6X4X - chains A and B; structure by solution NMR.

# Chain A
Name: Insulin chain A
From: Homo sapiens
UniProt: P01308 (INS_HUMAN); residues 1-21 here correspond to UniProt positions 90-110 (UniProt number = residue number + 89)
Chain sequence (21 residues; each row starts with the number of its first residue):
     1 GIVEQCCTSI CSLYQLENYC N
Cystine bridges: C6-C11

# Chain B
Name: Insulin
From: Homo sapiens
UniProt: P01308 (INS_HUMAN); residues 22-51 here correspond to UniProt positions 25-54 (UniProt number = residue number + 3)
Chain sequence (30 residues; each row starts with the number of its first residue):
    22 FVNQHLCGSD LVEALYLVCG ERGYFYTKPT
Sequence notes: variant D31 (His34 in P01308), Y45 (Phe48 in P01308), K49 (Pro52 in P01308), P50 (Lys53 in P01308)

# Interface between chain A and chain B
Contacting residue pairs (32; chain A residue first):
  G1(A) - T51(B)
  I2(A) - L36(B)
  I2(A) - Y47(B)
  V3(A) - Y47(B)
  E4(A) - T51(B)
  C6(A) - H26(B)
  C6(A) - L27(B)
  C6(A) - L32(B)
  C7(A) - H26(B)
  C7(A) - L27(B)
  C7(A) - C28(B)  disulfide
  S9(A) - H26(B)
  I10(A) - N24(B)
  I10(A) - Q25(B)
  I10(A) - H26(B)
  L13(A) - F22(B)
  L13(A) - V39(B)
  L16(A) - L32(B)
  L16(A) - A35(B)
  L16(A) - L36(B)
  L16(A) - V39(B)
  E17(A) - V39(B)
  Y19(A) - L36(B)
  Y19(A) - Y45(B)
  Y19(A) - F46(B)
  C20(A) - C40(B)  disulfide
  C20(A) - R43(B)
  C20(A) - G44(B)
  C20(A) - Y45(B)
  N21(A) - C40(B)
  N21(A) - R43(B)
  N21(A) - G44(B)
Interface residues without a listed pair, chain A (15 interface residues in all): T8
Interface residues without a listed pair, chain B (18 interface residues in all): K49
Inter-chain disulfides: C7(A)-C28(B), C20(A)-C40(B)

# In short
15 residues of chain A and 18 residues of chain B are in contact; the contacts include 2 disulfide bonds.
Here chain A is Insulin chain A and chain B is Insulin, both from Homo sapiens. Entry 6X4X (B24Y DKP insulin)
was determined by solution NMR.
